PDB entry 8IH6 | X-ray diffraction, 2.52 A resolution | chains D and I of the 10 polymer chains in the assembly

[Chain D]
Protein: 2-oxopent-4-enoate hydratase
Organism: Pseudomonas sp
Notes: EC 4.2.1.80
UniProt: Q9KWS4 (AMNF_PSESP); numbering as in UniProt (aligned over 1-261)
Amino-acid sequence (266 residues; row label = number of the first residue in the row; numbers below 1 keep their minus sign (Ala-4 is residue -4)):
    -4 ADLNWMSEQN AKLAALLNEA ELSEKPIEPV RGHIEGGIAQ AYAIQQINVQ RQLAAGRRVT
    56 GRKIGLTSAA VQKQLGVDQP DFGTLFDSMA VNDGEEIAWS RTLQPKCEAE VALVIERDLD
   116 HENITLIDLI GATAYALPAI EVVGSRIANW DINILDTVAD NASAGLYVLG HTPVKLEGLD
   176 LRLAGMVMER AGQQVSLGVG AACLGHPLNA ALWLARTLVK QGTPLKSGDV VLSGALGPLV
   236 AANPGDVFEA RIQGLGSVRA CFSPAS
Disordered / not traced: -4 to -3, 261
Differences from the reference sequence: expression tag (-4 to 0)

[Chain I]
Protein: 4-oxalocrotonate decarboxylase
Organism: Pseudomonas sp
Notes: EC 4.1.1.77
UniProt: Q9KWS3 (AMNE_PSESP); residue numbers follow UniProt; this construct covers 1-256
Amino-acid sequence (258 residues; row label = number of the first residue in the row; numbers below 1 keep their minus sign (Ala-1 is residue -1)):
    -1 AAMKISRIAQ RLDEAAVSGK ATPQLTGDDA VTVREAAEIQ RLLIAHRIER GARQVGLKMG
    59 FTSRAKMAQM GVSDLIWGRL TSDMWVEEGG EIDLAHYVHP RVEPEICYLL GKRLEGNVTP
   119 LEALAAVEAV APAMEIIDSR YRDFKFSLPD VIADNASSSG FVVGAWHKPE TDVSNLGMVM
   179 SFDGRAVELG TSAAILGSPI RALVAAARLA AQQGEALEAG SLILAGAATA AVALRPGISV
   239 RCEVQNLGSL SFSTTGER
Disordered / not traced: 256
Differences from the reference sequence: expression tag (-1 to 0)

[Chain D / chain I interface]
Residue-residue contacts (29; chain D residue first):
  Arg177(D) - Glu241(I)  salt bridge
  Leu178(D) - Gly175(I)  hydrogen bond (backbone-backbone)
  Leu178(D) - Val177(I)  hydrophobic
  Leu178(D) - Glu241(I)
  Leu178(D) - Gln243(I)
  Ala179(D) - Gln243(I)
  Gly180(D) - Asn173(I)  hydrogen bond (backbone-side chain)
  Gly180(D) - Gly175(I)
  Gly180(D) - Gln243(I)  hydrogen bond (backbone-side chain)
  Met181(D) - Asn173(I)  hydrogen bond (backbone-side chain)
  Met181(D) - Thr189(I)
  Val182(D) - Asn173(I)
  Val182(D) - Ala191(I)  hydrophobic
  Gln188(D) - Arg62(I)
  Gln189(D) - Leu194(I)
  Gln189(D) - Gly195(I)
  Leu192(D) - Thr189(I)
  Leu192(D) - Ala191(I)
  Leu192(D) - Ala192(I)
  Gly193(D) - Gly188(I)
  Gly193(D) - Thr189(I)
  Val194(D) - Gly175(I)
  Val194(D) - Leu187(I)  hydrophobic
  Val194(D) - Gly188(I)
  Ala197(D) - Leu187(I)  hydrophobic
  Arg246(D) - Asn173(I)  hydrogen bond (backbone-side chain)
  Gln248(D) - Asp170(I)
  Gln248(D) - Asn173(I)
  Gln248(D) - Gln243(I)  hydrogen bond (backbone-side chain)
Other interface residues (no listed pair), chain D (17 interface residues in all): Asp175, Ala196, Ile247
Other interface residues (no listed pair), chain I (16 interface residues in all): Leu174, Met176

[Summary]
17 residues of chain D face 16 of chain I across their interface; the contacts include 6 hydrogen bonds and 1
salt bridge. Among the polar pairs are Arg177(D)-Glu241(I), Gly180(D)-Asn173(I) and Gly180(D)-Gln243(I).
Chain D is 2-oxopent-4-enoate hydratase and chain I is 4-oxalocrotonate decarboxylase, both from Pseudomonas
sp; the structure, Crystal structure of decarboxylase-hydratase complex from Pseudomonas species AP-3, was
determined by X-ray diffraction.
